Entry 2IGX (X-ray diffraction, 1.70 A resolution); this record covers chain A.

# Chain A
Name: Plasmepsin-2
Source organism: Plasmodium falciparum
Notes: EC 3.4.23.39
UniProtKB: P46925 (PLM2_PLAFA); residues 1-329 here correspond to UniProt positions 125-453 (UniProt number = residue number + 124)
Chain sequence (329 residues; numbered 1 to 329; the number before each row is that of its first residue):
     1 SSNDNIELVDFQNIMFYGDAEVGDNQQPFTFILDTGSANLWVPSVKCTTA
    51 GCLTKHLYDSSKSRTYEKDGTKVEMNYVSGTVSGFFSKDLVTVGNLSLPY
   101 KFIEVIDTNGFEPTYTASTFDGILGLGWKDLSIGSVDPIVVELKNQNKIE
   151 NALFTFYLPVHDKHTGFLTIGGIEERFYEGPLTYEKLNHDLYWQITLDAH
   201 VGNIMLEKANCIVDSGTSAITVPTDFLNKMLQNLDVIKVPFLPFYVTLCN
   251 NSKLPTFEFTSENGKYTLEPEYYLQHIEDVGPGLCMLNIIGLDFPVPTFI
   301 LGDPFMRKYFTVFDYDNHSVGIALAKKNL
Cystine bridges: Cys47-Cys52, Cys249-Cys285
Residues lining bound ligands: A1T (5-pentyl-N-{[4'-(piperidin-1-ylcarbonyl)biphenyl-4-yl]methyl}-N-[1-(pyridin-2-ylmethyl)piperidin-4-yl]pyridine-2-carboxamide): Phe11, Ile14, Met15, Tyr17, Ile32, Asp34, Gly36, Ser37, Trp41, Val42, Pro43, Met75, Tyr77, Val82, Val105, Thr108, Phe111, Thr114, Tyr115, Ala117, Ser118, Phe120, Asp121, Gly122, Ile123, Tyr192, Ile212, Asp214, Gly216, Thr217, Leu292, Phe294, Ile300
UniProt features mapped onto this chain:
  - active site: Asp34, Asp214

# Summary
Ligands of chain A: compound A1T. UniProt lists active-site residues Asp34 and Asp214.
Chain A is Plasmepsin-2 (Plasmodium falciparum); the structure, Achiral, Cheap and Potent Inhibitors of
Plasmepsins II, was determined by X-ray diffraction (same publication as 2IGY).
